6O7T - chains c and g of the 15 polymer chains in the assembly; structure by electron microscopy, 3.20 A resolution.

[Chain c]
Molecule: V-type proton ATPase subunit c''
From: Saccharomyces cerevisiae
UniProtKB: P23968 (VATO_YEAST); residues 1-213 here = UniProt positions 1-213
Chain sequence (213 residues; each row starts with the number of its first residue):
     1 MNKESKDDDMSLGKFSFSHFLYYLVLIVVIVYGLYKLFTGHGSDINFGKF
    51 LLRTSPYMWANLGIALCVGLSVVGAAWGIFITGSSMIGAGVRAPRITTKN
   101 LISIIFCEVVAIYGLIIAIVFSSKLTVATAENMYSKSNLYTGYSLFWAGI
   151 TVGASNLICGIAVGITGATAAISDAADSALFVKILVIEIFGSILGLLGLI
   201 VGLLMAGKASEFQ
Disordered / not traced: 1-18
Swiss-Prot annotation at these positions:
  - site: Glu108 (Essential for proton translocation)

[Chain g]
Molecule: V-type proton ATPase subunit c
From: Saccharomyces cerevisiae
UniProtKB: P25515 (VATL1_YEAST); residue numbers follow UniProt; this construct covers 1-160
Chain sequence (160 residues; row label = number of the first residue in the row):
     1 MTELCPVYAPFFGAIGCASAIIFTSLGAAYGTAKSGVGICATCVLRPDLL
    51 FKNIVPVIMAGIIAIYGLVVSVLVCYSLGQKQALYTGFIQLGAGLSVGLS
   101 GLAAGFAIGIVGDAGVRGSSQQPRLFVGMILILIFAEVLGLYGLIVALLL
   151 NSRATQDVVC
Disordered / not traced: 156-160
Swiss-Prot annotation at these positions:
  - site: Glu137 (Essential for proton translocation)

[How chain c and chain g interact]
Pairs across the interface (66):
  Ser55(c) with Leu84(g)
  Tyr57(c) with Tyr85(g), hydrophobic; Phe88(g)
  Met58(c) with Phe88(g), hydrophobic
  Asn61(c) with Phe88(g); Ile89(g); Gly92(g); Leu150(g)
  Leu62(c) with Leu95(g), hydrophobic
  Ala65(c) with Gly92(g); Leu95(g), hydrophobic; Ser96(g)
  Leu66(c) with Leu99(g), hydrophobic
  Val68(c) with Ser96(g); Tyr142(g); Val146(g), hydrophobic
  Gly69(c) with Leu99(g)
  Val72(c) with Ser100(g); Leu139(g)
  Val73(c) with Leu99(g); Ala103(g), hydrophobic
  Ala75(c) with Leu139(g), hydrophobic
  Ala76(c) with Ala103(g); Ala107(g); Leu139(g)
  Ile79(c) with Val111(g); Ile132(g), hydrophobic; Phe135(g); Leu139(g), hydrophobic
  Phe80(c) with Ile110(g), hydrophobic; Val111(g), hydrophobic
  Ser84(c) with Ile110(g); Ala114(g)
  Met86(c) with Ile132(g), hydrophobic
  Ile87(c) with Val111(g), hydrophobic; Ala114(g); Gly115(g); Leu125(g); Ile132(g), hydrophobic
  Gly90(c) with Gln122(g); Leu125(g)
  Val91(c) with Gln121(g); Gln122(g); Leu125(g)
  Pro94(c) with Gln122(g); Arg124(g)
  Thr97(c) with Leu125(g); Gly128(g)
  Leu101(c) with Leu131(g), hydrophobic
  Ile104(c) with Ile132(g), hydrophobic; Phe135(g), hydrophobic
  Glu108(c) with Leu139(g); Tyr142(g), hydrogen bond
  Ala111(c) with Leu139(g), hydrophobic; Tyr142(g), hydrophobic
  Ile112(c) with Tyr142(g)
  Leu115(c) with Tyr142(g), hydrophobic
  Ala118(c) with Val146(g), hydrophobic
  Ser122(c) with Leu149(g); Arg153(g)
  Ser123(c) with Arg153(g)
  Leu125(c) with Tyr85(g); Leu150(g), hydrophobic; Arg153(g)
  Thr126(c) with Tyr85(g)
  Ala130(c) with Leu4(g), hydrophobic
Other interface residues (no listed pair), chain c (42 interface residues in all): Ile64, Leu70, Gly83, Arg92, Ile105, Ile119, Val127, Thr129
Other interface residues (no listed pair), chain g (35 interface residues in all): Glu3, Leu91, Ala104, Gly118, Ala136

[In short]
42 residues of chain c and 35 residues of chain g are in contact; the contacts include 1 hydrogen bond. The
hydrogen-bonded pair is Glu108(c)-Tyr142(g).
Here chain c is V-type proton ATPase subunit c'' and chain g is V-type proton ATPase subunit c, both from
Saccharomyces cerevisiae. Entry 6O7T (Saccharomyces cerevisiae V-ATPase Vph1-VO) was determined by electron
microscopy (same publication as 6O7U, 6O7V, 6O7W and 6O7X).
